Entry 3OJV (X-ray diffraction, 2.60 A resolution); this record covers chains A and C.

== Chain A ==
Protein: Heparin-binding growth factor 1
From: Homo sapiens
UniProtKB: P05230 (FGF1_HUMAN); numbering as in UniProt (aligned over 21-155)
Amino-acid sequence (136 residues; numbered 20 to 155; the number before each row is that of its first residue):
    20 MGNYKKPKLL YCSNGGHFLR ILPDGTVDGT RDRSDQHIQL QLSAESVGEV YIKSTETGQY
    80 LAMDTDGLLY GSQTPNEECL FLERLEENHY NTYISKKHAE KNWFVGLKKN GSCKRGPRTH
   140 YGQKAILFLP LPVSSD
Unresolved in the structure: 20, 154-155
Differences from the reference sequence: initiating methionine (20)
Swiss-Prot annotation at these positions:
  - region: Lys127 to Lys143 (Heparin-binding)
  - motif: Lys24 to Lys27 (Nuclear localization signal)
  - binding site (heparin): Asn33
  - mutagenesis: Lys24 to Lys27 (Loss of nuclear import leading to loss of phosphorylation by PKC/PRKCD), Asn33 (N33A: No effect on integrin-binding), Arg50 (R50E: Dominant-negative mutant. Defective in integrin-binding and in ternary complex formation with integrin and FGFR1. No effect on heparin- and FGFR1-binding ...), Glu102 (E102A: No effect on integrin-binding. No effect on integrin- and heparin-binding, loss of FGFR1-binding, defective in inducing FGF1 signaling, cell proliferation and cell migration ...), Tyr109 (Y109A: No effect on integrin- and heparin-binding, loss of FGFR1-binding, defective in inducing FGF1 signaling, cell proliferation and cell migration; when associated with A-102 and A-110), Asn110 (N110A: No effect on integrin-binding. No effect on integrin- and heparin-binding, loss of FGFR1-binding, defective in inducing FGF1 signaling, cell proliferation and cell migration ...), Ser114 (S114A: Decrease in LRRC59-binding), Lys127 (K127E: Reduced integrin-binding; when associated with E-128. Defective in integrin-, heparin- and FGFR1-binding, and defective in inducing FGF1 signaling, cell proliferation and cell migration ...), Lys128 (K128E: Reduced integrin-binding; when associated with E-127. Defective in integrin-, heparin- and FGFR1-binding, and defective in inducing FGF1 signaling, cell proliferation and cell migration ...), Ser131 (S131A: Decrease in LRRC59-binding; S131E: Decrease in LRRC59-binding), Lys133 (K133A: Loss of LRRC59-binding; K133E: Loss of CSNK2A-, CSNK2B- and LRRC59-binding. Reduced integrin-binding; when associated with E-134 ...), Arg134 (R134E: Reduced integrin-binding; when associated with E-133. Defective in integrin-, heparin- and FGFR1-binding, and defective in inducing FGF1 signaling, cell proliferation and cell migration ...)

== Chain C ==
Protein: Basic fibroblast growth factor receptor 1
From: Homo sapiens
Notes: EC 2.7.10.1; fragment: FGFR1c
UniProtKB: P11362 (FGFR1_HUMAN); residue numbers follow UniProt; this construct covers 142-365
Amino-acid sequence (226 residues; each row starts with the number of its first residue):
   140 MADNTKPNRM PVAPYWTSPE KMEKKLHAVP AAKTVKFKCP SSGTPQPTLR WLKNGKEFKP
   200 DHRIGGYKVR YATWSIIMDS VVPSDKGNYT CIVENEYGSI NHTYQLDVVE RSPHRPILQA
   260 GLPANKTVAL GSNVEFMCKV YSDPQPHIQW LKHIEVNGSK IGPDNLPYVQ ILKTAGVNTT
   320 DKEMEVLHLR NVSFEDAGEY TCLAGNSIGL SHHSAWLTVL EALEER
Unresolved in the structure: 140-146, 360-365
Differences from the reference sequence: initiating methionine (140); expression tag (141); engineered mutation Gln185 (Asn in P11362)
Swiss-Prot annotation at these positions:
  - region: Lys160 to Lys177 (Heparin-binding)
  - glycosylation (N-linked (GlcNAc...) asparagine): Asn227, Asn240, Asn264, Asn296, Asn317, Asn330
  - natural variant: Leu165 (L165S: In HRTFDS), Ala167 (A167S: In HH2), Val174 (V174A: In HH2), Cys178 (C178S: In HH2), Leu191 (L191S: In HRTFDS), Asp224 (D224H: In HH2), Tyr228 (Y228D: In HH2), Gly237 (G237D: In HH2; G237S: In HH2), Ile239 (I239T: In HH2), Leu245 (L245P: In HH2), Arg250 (R250Q: In HH2; R250W: In HH2), Pro252 (P252R: In PS and JWS; P252T: In a lung bronchoalveolar carcinoma sample), 14 further natural variant entries in UniProt
Disulfide bonds: Cys178-Cys230, Cys277-Cys341

== How chain A and chain C interact ==
Residue-residue contacts (57; chain A residue first):
  Gly21(A) with Tyr280(C)
  Tyr23(A) with Val279(C); Ser281(C); Gln284(C), hydrogen bond (backbone-side chain); Pro285(C); Ile287(C); Asp320(C)
  Lys24(A) with Asp320(C); Glu324(C), salt bridge
  Tyr30(A) with Lys163(C); Leu165(C), hydrogen bond (side chain-backbone); His166(C); Ala167(C), hydrogen bond (side chain-backbone)
  Ser32(A) with Lys163(C), hydrogen bond (backbone-side chain)
  Asn33(A) with Lys163(C), hydrogen bond (backbone-side chain)
  Gly34(A) with Lys163(C)
  Gly35(A) with Lys163(C)
  Phe37(A) with Leu165(C), hydrophobic
  Arg50(A) with Glu162(C), hydrogen bond (side chain-backbone); Lys163(C)
  Arg52(A) with Leu165(C)
  Gln60(A) with Asp320(C)
  Leu61(A) with Gln284(C), hydrogen bond (backbone-side chain); Asp320(C)
  Ser62(A) with Gln284(C); Asp320(C)
  Ala63(A) with Pro285(C); His286(C); Ala314(C)
  Glu64(A) with His286(C), hydrogen bond (backbone-side chain); Ala314(C); Gly315(C)
  Ser65(A) with His286(C)
  Val66(A) with Gly344(C); Asn345(C)
  Val69(A) with Gln284(C)
  Tyr70(A) with Val316(C), hydrophobic
  Glu102(A) with Pro283(C); Gln284(C), hydrogen bond (side chain-backbone); Ser346(C)
  Leu104(A) with Arg250(C); Pro252(C), hydrophobic
  Asn107(A) with Pro169(C)
  His108(A) with Pro169(C); Arg250(C), hydrogen bond (backbone-side chain)
  Tyr109(A) with Val168(C); Pro169(C); Arg250(C)
  Asn110(A) with Arg250(C), hydrogen bond
  Leu148(A) with Ala167(C); Val168(C); Pro169(C); Val248(C), hydrophobic
  Pro149(A) with Arg250(C)
  Leu150(A) with Ala167(C), hydrophobic; Asp246(C); Val248(C), hydrophobic
Other interface residues (no listed pair), chain A (33 interface residues in all): Gly67, Tyr79, Pro94, Lys143
Other interface residues (no listed pair), chain C (31 interface residues in all): Lys164, Ser251, Asp282, Ile347
The authors on this interface:
  - pairs named by the authors: Lys24(A)-Glu324(C) (hydrogen bond)
  - interface residues, chain A: Tyr23(A), Glu102(A), Leu104(A)

== Summary ==
Chain A and chain C form an interface of 33 and 31 residues respectively, with 11 hydrogen bonds and 1 salt
bridge. Polar pairs include Lys24(A)-Glu324(C), Tyr23(A)-Gln284(C) and Tyr30(A)-Leu165(C). The paper describes
a hydrogen bond between Lys24(A) and Glu324(C). The paper reports interface residues Tyr23(A), Glu102(A) and
Leu104(A).
Chain A is Heparin-binding growth factor 1 and chain C is Basic fibroblast growth factor receptor 1, both from
Homo sapiens; the structure, Crystal Structure of FGF1 complexed with the ectodomain of FGFR1c exhibiting an
ordered ligand specificity-determining betaC'-betaE ..., was determined by X-ray diffraction, deposited
together with 3OJ2.
